Entry 8IV8 (electron microscopy, 3.92 A resolution); this record covers chains L and H of the 5 polymer chains in the assembly.

Chain L:
Molecule: light chain of 3E2
From: Mus musculus
Sequence (104 residues; row label = number of the first residue in the row):
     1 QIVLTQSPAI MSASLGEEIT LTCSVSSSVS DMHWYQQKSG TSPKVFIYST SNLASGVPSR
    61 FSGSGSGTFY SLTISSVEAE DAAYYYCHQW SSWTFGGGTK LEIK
Cystine bridges: Cys-23/Cys-87

Chain H:
Molecule: heavy chain of 3E2
From: Mus musculus
Sequence (121 residues; row label = number of the first residue in the row):
     1 EVMLVESGGG VVKPGGSLKL SCAASGFSFS TYAMSWIRQT PEKSLEWVAA ISSGGTNTYY
    61 PGSVKGRFTI SRDKAMNTLY LQLSSLRSED TAMYYCVRHS GNYVDSVMDY WGQGTSVTVS
   121 S
Cystine bridges: Cys-22/Cys-96

How chain L and chain H interact:
Pairs across the interface (28):
  His-33(L) / Val-107(H)
  Tyr-35(L) / Val-107(H)
  Tyr-35(L) / Met-108(H)  hydrogen bond (side chain-backbone)
  Gln-37(L) / Gln-39(H)  hydrogen bond
  Gln-37(L) / Tyr-95(H)  hydrogen bond
  Ser-42(L) / Tyr-95(H)
  Ser-42(L) / Gly-112(H)  hydrogen bond (side chain-backbone)
  Ser-42(L) / Gln-113(H)  hydrogen bond (side chain-backbone)
  Pro-43(L) / Tyr-95(H)
  Pro-43(L) / Trp-111(H)
  Val-45(L) / Met-108(H)
  Val-45(L) / Asp-109(H)
  Tyr-48(L) / Val-107(H)  hydrophobic
  Tyr-86(L) / Gln-39(H)
  Tyr-86(L) / Lys-43(H)  hydrogen bond (side chain-backbone)
  His-88(L) / Trp-47(H)
  His-88(L) / Met-108(H)
  Trp-90(L) / Val-104(H)
  Trp-90(L) / Asp-105(H)
  Trp-93(L) / Glu-46(H)
  Trp-93(L) / Trp-47(H)  hydrophobic
  Trp-93(L) / Tyr-59(H)
  Trp-93(L) / Tyr-60(H)
  Trp-93(L) / Pro-61(H)
  Thr-94(L) / Leu-45(H)
  Thr-94(L) / Glu-46(H)
  Phe-95(L) / Ile-37(H)  hydrophobic
  Phe-95(L) / Leu-45(H)  hydrogen bond (backbone-backbone)
Interface residues without a listed pair, chain L (14 interface residues in all): Thr-41
Interface residues without a listed pair, chain H (19 interface residues in all): Tyr-103

Overview:
The interface between chain L and chain H involves 14 residues on one side and 19 on the other, with 7
hydrogen bonds. Polar contacts include Tyr-35(L)/Met-108(H), Gln-37(L)/Gln-39(H) and Gln-37(L)/Tyr-95(H).
Chain L is light chain of 3E2 and chain H is heavy chain of 3E2, both from Mus musculus; the structure,
Cryo-EM structure of SARS-CoV-2 spike protein in complex with double nAbs 3E2 and 1C4 (local refinement), was
determined by electron microscopy, deposited together with 8IV4 and 8IV5.
